PDB entry 4UX9 | X-ray diffraction, 2.34 A resolution | chains A and F

[Chain A]
Name: Mitogen-activated protein kinase 8
Source organism: Homo sapiens
Notes: EC 2.7.11.24
UniProtKB: P45983 (MK08_HUMAN); residue numbers follow UniProt; this construct covers 1-364
Amino-acid sequence (364 residues; row label = number of the first residue in the row):
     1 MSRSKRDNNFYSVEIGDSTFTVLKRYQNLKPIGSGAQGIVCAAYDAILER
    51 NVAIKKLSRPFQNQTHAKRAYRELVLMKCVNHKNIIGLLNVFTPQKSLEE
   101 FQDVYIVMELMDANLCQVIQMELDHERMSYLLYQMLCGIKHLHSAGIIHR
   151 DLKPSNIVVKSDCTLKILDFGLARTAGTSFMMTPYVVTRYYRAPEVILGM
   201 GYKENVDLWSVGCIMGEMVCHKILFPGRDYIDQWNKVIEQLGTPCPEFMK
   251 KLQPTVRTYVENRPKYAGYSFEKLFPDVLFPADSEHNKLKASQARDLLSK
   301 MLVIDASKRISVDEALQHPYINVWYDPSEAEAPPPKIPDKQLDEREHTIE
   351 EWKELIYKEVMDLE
Not modelled in the structure: 1-7, 37, 59, 179-183, 339-344, 364
Curated features (UniProtKB/Swiss-Prot):
  - motif: T183 to Y185 (TXY)
  - active site: D151 (Proton acceptor)
  - binding site (ATP): I32 to V40, K55
  - modified residue: C116 (S-nitrosocysteine), T183 (Phosphothreonine), Y185 (Phosphotyrosine)
  - natural variant: G171 (G171S: In a renal clear cell carcinoma sample), G177 (G177R: In a glioblastoma multiforme sample)
  - mutagenesis: K55 (K55D: Abolished protein kinase activity), T183 (T183A: Phosphorylation blocked), Y185 (Y185F: Phosphorylation blocked)
Ligand contacts: AMP-PNP (ANP; phosphoaminophosphonic acid-adenylate ester): I32, G33, S34, G35, A36, G38, V40, A53, K55, R69, I86, M108, E109, L110, M111, N114, K153, S155, N156, V158, L168, D169

[Chain F]
Name: Dual specificity mitogen-activated protein kinase kinase 7
UniProtKB: O14733 (MP2K7_HUMAN); residues 37-48 here = UniProt positions 37-48
Amino-acid sequence (12 residues; row label = number of the first residue in the row):
    37 QRPRPTLQLPLA
Not modelled in the structure: 37-38
Curated features (UniProtKB/Swiss-Prot):
  - region: Q37 to A48 (D domain)
  - site: Q44, L45 (Cleavage)

[Interface between chain A and chain F]
Pairs across the interface - 22 pairs, chain A then chain F:
  D112(A) - L47(F)
  Q117(A) - L47(F)
  Q117(A) - A48(F)
  M121(A) - L45(F)  hydrophobic
  M121(A) - P46(F)
  L123(A) - L45(F)  hydrophobic
  E126(A) - L43(F)
  R127(A) - L43(F)
  R127(A) - Q44(F)  hydrogen bond (side chain-backbone)
  R127(A) - P46(F)
  Y130(A) - P41(F)
  Y130(A) - L43(F)  hydrophobic
  K160(A) - L45(F)
  K160(A) - L47(F)
  S161(A) - Q44(F)  hydrogen bond (backbone-side chain)
  S161(A) - L45(F)  hydrogen bond (backbone-backbone)
  S161(A) - L47(F)
  D162(A) - L43(F)
  D162(A) - Q44(F)
  C163(A) - L43(F)  hydrophobic
  C163(A) - L45(F)  hydrophobic
  W324(A) - P41(F)  hydrophobic
Other interface residues (no listed pair), chain A (16 interface residues in all): A113, V118, L131, V159
Other interface residues (no listed pair), chain F (8 interface residues in all): R40
Interface features reported in the paper:
  - interface residues, chain F: L47(F)

[Summary]
Chain A and chain F form an interface of 16 and 8 residues respectively; the contacts include 3 hydrogen
bonds. Among the polar pairs are R127(A)-Q44(F), S161(A)-Q44(F) and S161(A)-L45(F). Bound to chain A: AMP-PNP.
From the paper: the interface residue L47(F).
Chain A is Mitogen-activated protein kinase 8 (Homo sapiens) and chain F is Dual specificity mitogen-activated
protein kinase kinase 7; the structure, Crystal structure of JNK1 bound to a MKK7 docking motif, was
determined by X-ray diffraction.
